7XUI - chains G and H of the 8 polymer chains in the assembly; structure by electron microscopy, 3.61 A resolution.

# Chain G (and H)
Name: DNA-directed RNA polymerase subunit alpha
Source organism: Escherichia coli K-12
Notes: EC 2.7.7.6; chain H of this document is another copy of the same molecule, construct and numbering; everything in this record applies to it too
Reference sequence: P0A7Z4 (RPOA_ECOLI); numbering as in UniProt (aligned over 1-329)
Sequence (329 residues; row label = number of the first residue in the row):
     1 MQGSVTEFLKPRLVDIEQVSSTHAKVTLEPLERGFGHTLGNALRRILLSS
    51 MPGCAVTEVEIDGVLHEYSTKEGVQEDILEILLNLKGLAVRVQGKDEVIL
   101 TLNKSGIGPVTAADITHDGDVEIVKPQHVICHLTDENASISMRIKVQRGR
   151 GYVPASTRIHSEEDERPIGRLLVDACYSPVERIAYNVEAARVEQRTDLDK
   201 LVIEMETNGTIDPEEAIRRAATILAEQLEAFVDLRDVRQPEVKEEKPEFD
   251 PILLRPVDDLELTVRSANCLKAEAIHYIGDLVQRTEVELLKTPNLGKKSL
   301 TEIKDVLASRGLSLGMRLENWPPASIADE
Unresolved in the structure: 1-4, 160-164, 236-329 (chain H: 1-3, 159-167, 235-329)
UniProt features mapped onto this chain:
  - region: Glu162 to Glu165 (Required for interaction with Crp at class II promoters)
  - modified residue: Arg265 (ADP-ribosylarginine), Lys297 (N6-acetyllysine), Lys298 (N6-acetyllysine)
  - mutagenesis: Arg45 (R45C: In rpoA112; temperature-sensitive, blocks RNA polymerase assembly), Glu162 to Glu165 (5-fold decrease in CRP-class II promoter-dependent transcription), Glu165 (E165K: 5-fold decrease in CRP-class II promoter-dependent transcription), Arg191 (R191C: In rpoA101; temperature-sensitive)

# Chain G / chain H interface
Residue-residue contacts (51):
  Val5(G) - Arg150(H)
  Thr6(G) - Arg150(H)
  Phe8(G) - Arg150(H)
  Phe8(G) - Gln227(H)
  Leu9(G) - Gln227(H)
  Lys10(G) - Gln227(H)
  Pro11(G) - Gln227(H)
  Pro11(G) - Ala230(H)
  Arg12(G) - Ala230(H)
  Leu13(G) - Phe231(H)
  Leu28(G) - Phe231(H)  hydrophobic
  Phe35(G) - Ile46(H)  hydrophobic
  Phe35(G) - Gln227(H)
  Thr38(G) - Ala42(H)
  Thr38(G) - Arg45(H)
  Leu39(G) - Leu224(H)  hydrophobic
  Ala42(G) - Thr38(H)
  Arg45(G) - Gly34(H)  hydrogen bond (side chain-backbone)
  Arg45(G) - His37(H)
  Arg45(G) - Thr38(H)
  Ser50(G) - Phe8(H)
  Ser50(G) - Phe35(H)
  Pro52(G) - Val5(H)  hydrophobic
  Arg150(G) - Val5(H)  hydrogen bond (side chain-backbone)
  Arg150(G) - Glu7(H)
  Arg150(G) - Phe8(H)
  Arg218(G) - Phe231(H)  hydrogen bond (side chain-backbone)
  Arg218(G) - Asp233(H)  salt bridge
  Ala221(G) - Phe231(H)  hydrophobic
  Ile223(G) - Phe8(H)  hydrophobic
  Ile223(G) - Phe35(H)  hydrophobic
  Leu224(G) - Leu228(H)  hydrophobic
  Gln227(G) - Phe8(H)
  Gln227(G) - Lys10(H)
  Gln227(G) - Phe35(H)
  Leu228(G) - Ala221(H)
  Leu228(G) - Leu224(H)  hydrophobic
  Leu228(G) - Ala225(H)  hydrophobic
  Ala230(G) - Pro11(H)  hydrophobic
  Phe231(G) - Leu28(H)  hydrophobic
  Phe231(G) - Leu39(H)  hydrophobic
  Phe231(G) - Leu43(H)  hydrophobic
  Phe231(G) - Arg218(H)
  Phe231(G) - Ala221(H)  hydrophobic
  Val232(G) - Thr222(H)
  Asp233(G) - Arg218(H)
  Leu234(G) - Leu13(H)  hydrophobic
  Leu234(G) - Ile217(H)  hydrophobic
  Leu234(G) - Arg218(H)
  Arg235(G) - Leu13(H)
  Arg235(G) - Ile16(H)
Also at the interface, not in a pair above, chain G (36 interface residues in all): Glu32, Arg33, His37, Ser49, Thr222, Ala225, Glu226
Also at the interface, not in a pair above, chain H (38 interface residues in all): Thr6, Leu9, Val26, Glu32, Ser50, Glu214, Ile223, Glu226, Val232

# Overview
The interface between chain G and chain H involves 36 residues on one side and 38 on the other, with 3
hydrogen bonds and 1 salt bridge. Polar contacts include Arg218(G)-Asp233(H), Arg45(G)-Gly34(H) and
Arg150(G)-Val5(H). From UniProt: 6 mutagenesis sites on chain G.
Chain G and chain H are both DNA-directed RNA polymerase subunit alpha (Escherichia coli K-12); the structure,
Cryo-EM structure of sigma70 bound HK022 putRNA-associated E.coli RNA polymerase elongation complex, was
determined by electron microscopy (same publication as 7XUE and 7XUG).
